Entry 6HQ3 (X-ray diffraction, 2.79 A resolution); this record covers chains A and D.

[Chain A (and D)]
Molecule: EAL Enzyme Bd1971
From: Bdellovibrio bacteriovorus (strain ATCC 15356 / DSM 50701 / NCIB 9529 / HD100)
Notes: chain D of this document is another copy of the same molecule, construct and numbering; everything in this record applies to it too
UniProt: Q6MLN6 (Q6MLN6_BDEBA); residue numbers follow UniProt; this construct covers 4-114
Amino-acid sequence (111 residues; numbered 4 to 114; the number before each row is that of its first residue):
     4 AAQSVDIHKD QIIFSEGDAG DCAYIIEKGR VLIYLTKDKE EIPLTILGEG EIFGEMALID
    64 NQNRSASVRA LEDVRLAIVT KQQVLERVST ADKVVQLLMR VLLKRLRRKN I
Small-molecule neighbours: adenosine-3',5'-cyclic-monophosphate (CMP): Lys107, Arg108, Arg111
Reported in the primary citation:
  - binding site for adenosine-3',5'-cyclic-monophosphate: Arg111
  - conformationally variable residues (side-chain flip): Arg108

[How chain A and chain D interact]
Residue-residue contacts (40; chain A residue first):
  Ile28(A) - Val97(D)  hydrophobic
  Ile28(A) - Leu100(D)  hydrophobic
  Gly53(A) - Leu100(D)
  Ile55(A) - Leu100(D)  hydrophobic
  Ile55(A) - Leu101(D)  hydrophobic
  Ile55(A) - Val104(D)  hydrophobic
  Glu58(A) - Val104(D)
  Glu58(A) - Arg108(D)  salt bridge
  Met59(A) - Arg108(D)
  Val82(A) - Val97(D)  hydrophobic
  Val87(A) - Leu101(D)  hydrophobic
  Arg90(A) - Asp95(D)  salt bridge
  Arg90(A) - Val98(D)
  Asp95(A) - Arg90(D)
  Val98(A) - Arg90(D)
  Val98(A) - Ala94(D)  hydrophobic
  Val98(A) - Val98(D)  hydrophobic
  Leu100(A) - Ile28(D)  hydrophobic
  Leu100(A) - Gly53(D)
  Leu100(A) - Ile55(D)
  Leu101(A) - Glu58(D)
  Leu101(A) - Val91(D)  hydrophobic
  Leu101(A) - Met102(D)  hydrophobic
  Met102(A) - Met102(D)  hydrophobic
  Val104(A) - Ile55(D)
  Val104(A) - Glu58(D)
  Leu105(A) - Leu105(D)  hydrophobic
  Leu105(A) - Leu106(D)  hydrophobic
  Leu105(A) - Leu109(D)  hydrophobic
  Lys107(A) - Leu50(D)
  Arg108(A) - Glu58(D)  salt bridge
  Arg108(A) - Met59(D)
  Arg108(A) - Leu109(D)
  Leu109(A) - Arg108(D)
  Leu109(A) - Leu109(D)  hydrophobic
  Arg111(A) - Leu47(D)  hydrogen bond (side chain-backbone)
  Arg111(A) - Thr48(D)
  Lys112(A) - Arg108(D)  hydrogen bond (side chain-backbone)
  Lys112(A) - Leu109(D)  hydrogen bond (side chain-backbone)
  Lys112(A) - Arg111(D)  hydrogen bond (side chain-backbone)
Other interface residues (no listed pair), chain A (26 interface residues in all): Glu54, Leu61, Val91, Val97, Arg103, Leu106
Other interface residues (no listed pair), chain D (27 interface residues in all): Glu54, Val82, Val87, Arg110

[In short]
26 residues of chain A face 27 of chain D across their interface; the contacts include 4 hydrogen bonds and 3
salt bridges. Polar contacts include Glu58(A)-Arg108(D), Arg90(A)-Asp95(D) and Arg111(A)-Leu47(D). Ligands of
chain A: adenosine-3',5'-cyclic-monophosphate. From the paper: a binding site for
adenosine-3',5'-cyclic-monophosphate at Arg111(A); conformational variability at Arg108(A).
Both chains are EAL Enzyme Bd1971 (Bdellovibrio bacteriovorus (strain ATCC 15356 / DSM 50701 / NCIB 9529 /
HD100)). Entry 6HQ3 (Structure of EAL Enzyme Bd1971 - halfsite-occupied form) was determined by X-ray
diffraction (same publication as 6HQ2, 6HQ4, 6HQ5 and 6HQ7).
